PDB entry 6YPG | X-ray diffraction, 1.51 A resolution | chain A

Chain A:
Protein: Casein kinase II subunit alpha
From: Homo sapiens
Notes: EC 2.7.11.1
UniProt: P68400 (CSK21_HUMAN); residue numbers follow UniProt; this construct covers 2-329
Chain sequence (328 residues; row label = number of the first residue in the row):
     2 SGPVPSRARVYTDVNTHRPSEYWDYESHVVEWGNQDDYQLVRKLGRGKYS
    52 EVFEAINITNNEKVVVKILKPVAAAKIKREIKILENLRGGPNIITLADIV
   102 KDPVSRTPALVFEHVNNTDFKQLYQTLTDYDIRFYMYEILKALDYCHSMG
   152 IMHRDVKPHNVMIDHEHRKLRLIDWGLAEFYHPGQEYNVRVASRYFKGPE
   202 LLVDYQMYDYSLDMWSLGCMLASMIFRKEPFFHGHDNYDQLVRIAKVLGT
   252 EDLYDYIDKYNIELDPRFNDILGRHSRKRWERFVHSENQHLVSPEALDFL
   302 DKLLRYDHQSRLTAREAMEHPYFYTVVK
Unresolved in the structure: 2
Sequence notes: engineered mutation Ser-21 (Arg in P68400), Ala-74 (Lys in P68400), Ala-75 (Lys in P68400), Ala-76 (Lys in P68400)
UniProt features mapped onto this chain:
  - region: Gln-36 to Leu-41 (Interaction with beta subunit)
  - active site: Asp-156 (Proton acceptor)
  - binding site (ATP): Leu-45 to Val-53, Lys-68
  - natural variant: Arg-47 (R47Q: In OCNDS), Tyr-50 (Y50S: In OCNDS), Asp-175 (D175G: In OCNDS), Lys-198 (K198R: In OCNDS)
Small-molecule neighbours: N5Q (4-[(4-naphthalen-2-yl-1,3-thiazol-2-yl)amino]-2-oxidanyl-benzoic acid): Leu-45, Gly-46, Arg-47, Gly-48, Val-53, Val-66, Lys-68, Ile-95, Phe-113, Asn-118, His-160, Met-163, Ile-174, Asp-175
Reported in the primary citation:
  - binding site for N5Q: Lys-68, His-160, Met-163

Overview:
Ligands of chain A: compound N5Q. Curated annotation (UniProt) lists active-site residue Asp-156 and 10
ATP-binding residues. From the paper: a binding site for N5Q at Lys-68, His-160 and Met-163.
Chain A is Casein kinase II subunit alpha (Homo sapiens); the structure, Crystal Structure of CK2alpha with
Compound 2 bound to second crystal form, was determined by X-ray diffraction (same publication as 6YPH, 6YPJ,
6YPK and 6YPN).
